8DNT - chains B and D of the 5 polymer chains in the assembly; structure by X-ray diffraction, 3.18 A resolution.

# Chain B
Protein: T-cell receptor beta chain
Organism: Homo sapiens
Notes: fragment: TCR beta from TRBV 7-2
Sequence (244 residues; numbered 1 to 244; the number before each row is that of its first residue):
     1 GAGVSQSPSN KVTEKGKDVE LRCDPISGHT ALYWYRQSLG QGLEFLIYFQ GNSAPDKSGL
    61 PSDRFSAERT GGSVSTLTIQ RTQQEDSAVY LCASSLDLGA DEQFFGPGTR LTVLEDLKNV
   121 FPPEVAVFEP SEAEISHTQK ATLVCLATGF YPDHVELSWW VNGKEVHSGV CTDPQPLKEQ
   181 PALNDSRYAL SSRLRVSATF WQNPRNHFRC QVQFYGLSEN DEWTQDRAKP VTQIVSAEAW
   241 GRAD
Disordered / not traced: 1-2
Cystine bridges: Cys23-Cys92, Cys145-Cys210

# Chain D
Protein: Nucleoprotein
Notes: fragment: LLL peptide from nucleocapsid protein 222-230
UniProt: P0DTC9 (NCAP_SARS2); residues 1-9 here correspond to UniProt positions 222-230 (UniProt number = residue number + 221)
Sequence (9 residues; row label = number of the first residue in the row):
     1 LLLDRLNQL

# Chain B / chain D interface
Residue-residue contacts (8):
  Thr30(B) - Gln8(D)
  Gln50(B) - Gln8(D)  hydrogen bond
  Asp97(B) - Leu6(D)
  Asp97(B) - Asn7(D)
  Asp97(B) - Gln8(D)  hydrogen bond (side chain-backbone)
  Leu98(B) - Leu6(D)
  Gly99(B) - Arg5(D)
  Gly99(B) - Leu6(D)  hydrogen bond (backbone-backbone)
Other interface residues (no listed pair), chain B (6 interface residues in all): Ala100
The authors on this interface:
  - hot spots on chain B (mutagenesis) - D97A: decreased binding to LLL-HLA-A2 (from molecular simulation)

# In short
The interface between chain B and chain D involves 6 residues on one side and 4 on the other, with 3 hydrogen
bonds. Polar contacts include Gln50(B)-Gln8(D), Asp97(B)-Gln8(D) and Gly99(B)-Leu6(D). The paper reports that
D97A of chain B reduces binding to LLL-HLA-A2.
Chain B is T-cell receptor beta chain (Homo sapiens) and chain D is Nucleoprotein; the structure, SARS-CoV-2
specific T cell receptor, was determined by X-ray diffraction.
